Entry 7B2D (X-ray diffraction, 1.96 A resolution); this record covers chain A.

== Chain A ==
Name: CirpA1
Organism: Rhipicephalus pulchellus
Amino-acid sequence (180 residues; each row starts with the number of its first residue):
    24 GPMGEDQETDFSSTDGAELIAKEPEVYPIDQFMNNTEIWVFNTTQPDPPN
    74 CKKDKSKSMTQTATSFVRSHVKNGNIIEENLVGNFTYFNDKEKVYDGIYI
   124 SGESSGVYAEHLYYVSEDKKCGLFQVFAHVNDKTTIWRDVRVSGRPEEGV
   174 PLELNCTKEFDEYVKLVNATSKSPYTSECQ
Not modelled in the structure: 24-47
Disulfides: Cys74-Cys202, Cys144-Cys179
Small-molecule neighbours: D-malate (MLT): Lys78, Ile99, Glu101, Gln203

== Summary ==
Ligands of chain A: D-malate.
Chain A is CirpA1 (Rhipicephalus pulchellus); the structure, Complement inhibitor CirpA1 from Rhipicephalus
pulchellus, was determined by X-ray diffraction, deposited together with 7B26, 7B28, 7B29 and 7B2A.
